PDB entry 5E6D | X-ray diffraction, 2.40 A resolution | chains D and A of the 4 polymer chains in the assembly

== Chain D ==
Molecule: 16-nt DNA strand
Sequence (16 nucleotides; row label = number of the first residue in the row):
     1 TTGGAAATTCCGGAGC

== Chain A ==
Protein: Glucocorticoid receptor
Organism: Homo sapiens
UniProtKB: P04150 (GCR_HUMAN), isoform P04150-8; residues 417-506 here correspond to UniProt positions 391-480 (UniProt number = residue number - 26)
Chain sequence (114 residues; row label = number of the first residue in the row):
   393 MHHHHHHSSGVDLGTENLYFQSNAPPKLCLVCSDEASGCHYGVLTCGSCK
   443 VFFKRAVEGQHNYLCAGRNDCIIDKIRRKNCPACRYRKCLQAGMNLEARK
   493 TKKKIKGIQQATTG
Not modelled in the structure: 393-417, 491-506
Differences from the reference sequence: initiating methionine (393); expression tag (394-416)
Metal / ion sites: Zn2+ site 1: Cys-421, Cys-424, Cys-438, Cys-441; Zn2+ site 2: Cys-457, Cys-463, Cys-473, Cys-476
Reported in the primary citation:
  - binding site for the 16-nt DNA strand: Lys-442, Val-443
  - mutagenesis - S425G: decreased signaling in response to IL8 promoter
  - mutagenesis - S425G, K442A/R447A: unchanged binding to p65/RelA subunit of NF-kappaB
  - mutagenesis - K442A/R447A: abolished signaling
  - mutagenesis - S425G: decreased binding to IL6 and ICAM1
  - mutagenesis - K442A/R447A: abolished binding to kappaBREs in the inflammatory genes

== Chain D / chain A interface ==
Pairs across the interface (8; chain D residue first):
  DA5(D) with Arg-447(A), sugar contact
  DA6(D) with Arg-447(A), salt bridge to the phosphate; Pro-474(A), phosphate contact
  DA7(D) with Ser-440(A), phosphate contact; Val-443(A), base contact; Arg-470(A), salt bridge to the phosphate; Lys-471(A), salt bridge to the phosphate; Arg-477(A), salt bridge to the phosphate
Interface residues without a listed pair, chain D (4 interface residues in all): DT8
Interface residues without a listed pair, chain A (9 interface residues in all): Gly-439, Phe-444

== Summary ==
Chain D and chain A form an interface of 4 and 9 residues respectively, with 4 salt bridges. Polar contacts
include DA6(D)/Arg-447(A), DA7(D)/Arg-470(A) and DA7(D)/Lys-471(A). The paper reports a binding site for the
16-nt DNA strand at Lys-442(A) and Val-443(A); S425G of chain A reduces signaling in response to IL8 promoter.
Here chain D is a 16-nt DNA strand and chain A is Glucocorticoid receptor (Homo sapiens). Entry 5E6D
(Glucocorticoid receptor DNA binding domain - ICAM1 NF-kB response element complex) was determined by X-ray
diffraction together with 5E69, 5E6A, 5E6B and 5E6C from the same study.
